PDB entry 6SL5 | electron microscopy, 2.84 A resolution | chains B and F of the 19 polymer chains in the assembly

Chain B:
Molecule: Photosystem I P700 chlorophyll a apoprotein A2
Source organism: Dunaliella salina
Notes: EC 1.97.1.12
Reference sequence: D0FXZ0 (D0FXZ0_DUNSA); numbering as in UniProt (aligned over 3-735)
Amino-acid sequence (733 residues; each row starts with the number of its first residue):
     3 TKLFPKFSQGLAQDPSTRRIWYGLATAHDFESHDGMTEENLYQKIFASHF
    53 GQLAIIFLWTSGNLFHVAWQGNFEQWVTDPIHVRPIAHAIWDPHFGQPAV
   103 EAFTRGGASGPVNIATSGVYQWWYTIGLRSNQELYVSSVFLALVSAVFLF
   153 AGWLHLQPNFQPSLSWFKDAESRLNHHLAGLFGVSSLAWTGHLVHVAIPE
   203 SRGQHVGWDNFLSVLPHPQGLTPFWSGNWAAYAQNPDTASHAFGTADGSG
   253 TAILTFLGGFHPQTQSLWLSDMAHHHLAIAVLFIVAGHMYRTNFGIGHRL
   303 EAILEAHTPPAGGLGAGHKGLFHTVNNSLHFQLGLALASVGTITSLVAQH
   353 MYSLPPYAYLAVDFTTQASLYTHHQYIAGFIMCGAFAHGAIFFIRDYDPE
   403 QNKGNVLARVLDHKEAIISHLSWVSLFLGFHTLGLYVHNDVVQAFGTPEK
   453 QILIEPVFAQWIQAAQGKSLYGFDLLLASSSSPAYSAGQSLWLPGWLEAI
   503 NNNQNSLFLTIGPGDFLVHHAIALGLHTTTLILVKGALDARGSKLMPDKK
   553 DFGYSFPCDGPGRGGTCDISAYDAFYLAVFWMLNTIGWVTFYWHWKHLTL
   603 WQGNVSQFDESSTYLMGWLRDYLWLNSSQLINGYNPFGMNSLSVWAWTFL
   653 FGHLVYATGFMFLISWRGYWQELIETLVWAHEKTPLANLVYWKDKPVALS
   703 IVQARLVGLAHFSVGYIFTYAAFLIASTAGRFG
Metal / ion sites: chlorophyll a Mg near D94 (its only coordinating residue here); Ca2+ near E135 (its only coordinating residue here); 4Fe-4S cluster Fe: C560, C569 (shared with 2 residues of chain A)
Ligand contacts:
  - 1,2-diacyl-glycerol-3-sn-phosphate (3PH): K8, K46, I57
  - beta-carotene (BCR), molecule 1: F6, I22, L26, V692
  - beta-carotene (BCR), molecule 2: L55, I58, F59, W61, F150, G182, L183, V186, S187
  - beta-carotene (BCR), molecule 3: F59, T62, L66, W124, W125, I128, L130, S139, F142, L143, W210
  - beta-carotene (BCR), molecule 4: L189, L223, F226, L279, V283, I286, V287, H290
  - beta-carotene (BCR), molecule 5: H332, F333, G336, L337, A340, T344, M384, A387, F388, G391, F394, F395, L409, A539
  - beta-carotene (BCR), molecule 6: F388, L409, V412, V536, L540
  - beta-carotene (BCR), molecule 7: F429, H433, L437, I454, I456, F518, H522
  - beta-carotene (BCR), molecule 8: W649, T650, F653, W672, L675, I676, L679, F720
  - beta-carotene (BCR), molecule 9: P687, L688, A689
  - chlorophyll a isomer (CL0): L621, L625, W626
  - chlorophyll a (CLA), molecule 1: F6, K8, F9, G25, L26, A29, H30, F32, H35, K46, S50, G53, Q54, I57
  - chlorophyll a (CLA), molecule 2: T19, I22, W23, L679, V680, H683, V692, Y693, W694, K695, D696, P698, V699, L701
  - chlorophyll a (CLA), molecule 3: W23, F653, L656, V657, T660, M663, F664, L701, V709, A712, H713, V716
  - chlorophyll a (CLA), molecule 4: L26, A27, A29, H30, D31, H332, L335, L339, F382, I383, C385, G386, A389, H390, I393, R397, Y556, Y574, F577, V716, F720
  - chlorophyll a (CLA), molecule 5: H30, F32, E33, Y44, I47, S50, H51, Q54, L55, I58, F169, R175, H179, L183, F184, L331, H332, Q334, L335, A338, L339, V342
  - chlorophyll a (CLA), molecule 6: H30, Q54, I57, I58, W61, F382, I383
  - chlorophyll a (CLA), molecule 7: F48, F52, V149, F150, A153, L156, H157, N161, F162, P164, W168
  - chlorophyll a (CLA), molecule 8: F48, H51, F52, L55, W124, W168, F169, D171, S174, R175, H178, H179, G182, L183, F184, I345, Y359
  - chlorophyll a (CLA), molecule 9: F59, W61, T62, S119, G120, V121, W124, S187, A190, V342, I345, T346, V349, M353, Y359, L372, H375, H376, I379, I383
  - chlorophyll a (CLA), molecule 10: L60, W61, G64, F67, H68, W71, Q72, H90, A91, A144, S147, A148
  - chlorophyll a (CLA), molecule 11: W61, N65, H68, A89, H90, N115, I116, A117, T118, S119, V121, V646, W647, F720
  - chlorophyll a (CLA), molecule 12: W61, N65, T118, S119, S371, T374, H375, Y378, I379, F382, W647, I719, F720, Y722, A723, L726, I727
  - chlorophyll a (CLA), molecule 13: H90, A91, I92, W93, D94, H96, F97, F105, N115, S645, V646, W649
  - chlorophyll a (CLA), molecule 14: W124, T127, I128, L183, F184, S187, S188, W191, L195, M274, H277, H278, I281, F285, I345, L348, V349, H352, M353, P358, Y359
  - chlorophyll a (CLA), molecule 15: I128, G129, L130, E135, S139, F142, V146, F150, S187, A190, W191, G193, H194, H197, V198, V208, G209, W210, F213
  - chlorophyll a (CLA), molecule 16: W168, D171, S174, H178, T294, N295, F296
  - chlorophyll a (CLA), molecule 17: A172, R175, L176, H179, F184, L302, L306, F324, V327, N328, L337, A338, S341, V342, I345
  - chlorophyll a (CLA), molecule 18: L176, L180, F184, L284, F285, A288, M291, Y292, L302, I305
  - chlorophyll a (CLA), molecule 19: N177, H178, A181, G182, V186, H290, Y292, R293, T294, F296, I298, G299
  - chlorophyll a (CLA), molecule 20: L189, A190, T192, G193, V196, H197, F213, L214, V216, L217, P218, H219, G222, L223, W227, Y234, L256, L279
  - chlorophyll a (CLA), molecule 21: F226, W231, A232, Y234, L256, F258, H276, L279, A280, V283, L284, V287, L493
  - chlorophyll a (CLA), molecule 22: T257, F258, L259, G260, G261, L269, D273, M274, H276, H277, A280, I281, L284, H352, L356, W494, W498
  - chlorophyll a (CLA), molecule 23: L284, V287, M291, H300, A304, I305, A308, H309
  - chlorophyll a (CLA), molecule 24: V287, H290, M291, I298, G299, H300
  - chlorophyll a (CLA), molecule 25: I305, L306, H309, L316, H320, L323, V327, F333, V408, L409, V412
  - chlorophyll a (CLA), molecule 26: A308, H309, T310, P311, P312, G315, L316, H320
  - chlorophyll a (CLA), molecule 27: G315, L316, V408, R411, V412, H415, A418, I419, H422
  - chlorophyll a (CLA), molecule 28: L337, S341, T344, L348, Q351, H352, Y354, S355, L356, F510
  - chlorophyll a (CLA), molecule 29: T344, S347, L348, Q351, Q377, G381, M384, F388, L528, T531, T532, L535, M584, I588
  - chlorophyll a (CLA), molecule 30: Q351, Y354, Y373, Q377, A461, I464, Q465, F510, L511, I513, H521, I524, L528, V591, Y594, W595, K598
  - chlorophyll a (CLA), molecule 31: A418, H422, W425
  - chlorophyll a (CLA), molecule 32: I419, L423, V426, A525, L528, H529, T532
  - chlorophyll a (CLA), molecule 33: S421, S424, W425, L428, F432
  - chlorophyll a (CLA), molecule 34: S424, S427, L428, G431, F432, L435, L526, T530, L533, I534, L579, F582, W583
  - chlorophyll a (CLA), molecule 35: W425, L428, F429, F432, H433
  - chlorophyll a (CLA), molecule 36: W425, V426, F429, L430, E457, P458, V459, F460, A461, I513, F518, H521, H522, A525, H529
  - chlorophyll a (CLA), molecule 37: F432, H433, G436, L437, V439, H440, V443, V444, F447, K452, I454
  - chlorophyll a (CLA), molecule 38: T434, L435, Y438, V520, A523, L526, N586, W590, F593, L617, W620, L625, S629, I633, F651, H655, Y658, Y718, T721, Y722, F725
  - chlorophyll a (CLA), molecule 39: L435, V439, D442, L526, F582, W583, N586, W590, L617, L621, L625, Y658, F714
  - chlorophyll a (CLA), molecule 40: V459, F460, W463, L477
  - chlorophyll a (CLA), molecule 41: W463, I464, A467, Q468, L478, L479, W494, L495, W498
  - chlorophyll a (CLA), molecule 42: L478, P485, A486, A489, G490, L493, W494
  - chlorophyll a (CLA), molecule 43: W649, L652, F653, H655, L656, A659, F662
  - chlorophyll a (CLA), molecule 44: L656, A659, T660, F662, M663, I666, Y671, W672, L675
  - chlorophyll a (CLA), molecule 45: L679, A682, H683, T686, A689, V692
  - chlorophyll a (CLA), molecule 46: W681, A682, K685, T686, P687
  - dodecyl-alpha-D-maltoside (LMU): S132, Q134, E135, H207, W210, D211
  - lutein (LUT; (3r,3'r,6s)-4,5-didehydro-5,6-dihydro-beta,beta-carotene-3,3'-diol): A148, F152, W155
  - P3H ([(2R)-1-nonanoyloxy-3-[oxidanyl-[(2R,3S,5R,6R)-2,3,4,5,6-pentakis(oxidanyl)cyclohexyl]oxy-phosphoryl]oxy-propan-2-yl] (5Z,8Z)-heptadeca-5,8-dienoate): Q134, V138, V141, F142, L145
  - phylloquinone (PQN): W23, L26, M663, F664, S667, W668, R669, W672, I676, A700, L701, S702, A706
  - phosphatidylethanolamine (PTY): W210, D211, N212, F213, L214
  - 4Fe-4S cluster (SF4): P559, C560, G562, P563, T568, C569, W668, I703, R707

Chain F:
Molecule: PsaF
Source organism: Dunaliella salina
Amino-acid sequence (162 residues; each row starts with the number of its first residue; note: 1 number in that range is skipped by the numbering (no residue carries it; nothing is unmodelled there)):
    78 DIAGLTPCSESKAYNKLERKELKVLDKRLKQYEPGSAPYLALQATKERTE
   128 NRFKTYAKQGLLCGNDGLPHLISDPGLALRFNHAGEVFI
   168 TFGFLYVAGYIGHVGRQYIILSKEDAKPTDKEIILDVPLALKLAFQGWAW
   218 PLASIQELRNGSLLEKDENITVS
Ligand contacts:
  - 1,2-diacyl-glycerol-3-sn-phosphate (3PH): I222, L225, R226
  - beta-carotene (BCR), molecule 1: T132, E163, V164
  - beta-carotene (BCR), molecule 2: S150, P152, F165, T168, G179, H180, R183, W217, S221, L230
  - beta-carotene (BCR), molecule 3: G170, F171, V174, I178
  - chlorophyll a (CLA), molecule 1: Y133, F169, G170, Y173, V174
  - chlorophyll a (CLA), molecule 2: D151, P152, G153, L154, R157
  - chlorophyll a (CLA), molecule 3: T168, F171, A175, I178, G179, W217
  - chlorophyll a (CLA), molecule 4: L172, L225, L231
  - chlorophyll a (CLA), molecule 5: Y173, V174, Y177, I178, V181, A211, F212, W215
  - chlorophyll a (CLA), molecule 6: Y173, W215, P218, L219, I222
  - chlorophyll a (CLA), molecule 7: I178, G179, V181, G182, Y185, L202, A207
  - chlorophyll a (CLA), molecule 8: Y185, I186, E199, L202, L208
  - phosphatidylethanolamine (PTY): L156, F165, F169

Chain B / chain F interface:
Contacting residue pairs (39; chain B residue first):
  L413(B) - S240(F)  hydrogen bond (backbone-side chain)
  D414(B) - S240(F)  hydrogen bond (backbone-side chain)
  K416(B) - V239(F)
  K416(B) - S240(F)
  E417(B) - T238(F)
  E417(B) - V239(F)  hydrogen bond (side chain-backbone)
  E417(B) - S240(F)  hydrogen bond
  G448(B) - E98(F)
  T449(B) - R129(F)
  P450(B) - L94(F)  hydrophobic
  P450(B) - E98(F)
  P450(B) - L145(F)
  E451(B) - E98(F)
  E451(B) - R129(F)  salt bridge
  E451(B) - F130(F)
  E451(B) - Y133(F)
  E451(B) - P146(F)
  K452(B) - R129(F)
  K452(B) - Y133(F)
  Q453(B) - L145(F)
  L455(B) - L145(F)  hydrophobic
  L455(B) - P146(F)
  L455(B) - H147(F)
  L455(B) - L148(F)  hydrogen bond (backbone-backbone)
  I456(B) - L148(F)
  E457(B) - H147(F)  salt bridge
  E457(B) - L148(F)  hydrogen bond (backbone-backbone)
  V459(B) - D151(F)
  V459(B) - L154(F)  hydrophobic
  F460(B) - D151(F)
  Q462(B) - A80(F)
  Y473(B) - A80(F)
  Y473(B) - G81(F)  hydrogen bond (backbone-backbone)
  F475(B) - L154(F)  hydrophobic
  P515(B) - H147(F)
  S545(B) - V239(F)
  K546(B) - I237(F)
  K546(B) - T238(F)  hydrogen bond (side chain-backbone)
  K546(B) - V239(F)
Other interface residues (no listed pair), chain B (26 interface residues in all): H415, I454, L472, G544, E612
Other interface residues (no listed pair), chain F (21 interface residues in all): L82, D143, I149, S150

Overview:
26 residues of chain B face 21 of chain F across their interface, with 8 hydrogen bonds and 2 salt bridges.
Polar pairs include E451(B)-R129(F), E457(B)-H147(F) and L413(B)-S240(F). 5 chlorophyll a molecules and one
beta-carotene molecule are bound between chain B and chain F.
Here chain B is Photosystem I P700 chlorophyll a apoprotein A2 and chain F is PsaF, both from Dunaliella
salina. Entry 6SL5 (Dunaliella Photosystem I Supercomplex) was determined by electron microscopy, deposited
together with 6YXR.
